8FWJ - chains K and L of the 24 polymer chains in the assembly; structure by electron microscopy, 2.70 A resolution.

Chain K (and L):
Protein: Circadian clock protein KaiC
Organism: Cereibacter sphaeroides
Notes: chain L of this document is another copy of the same molecule, construct and numbering; everything in this record applies to it too
UniProt: B9KWX8 (B9KWX8_CERSK); residues 1-566 here = UniProt positions 1-566
Chain sequence (568 residues; numbered -1 to 566; the number before each row is that of its first residue; numbers below 1 keep their minus sign (Gly-1 is residue -1)):
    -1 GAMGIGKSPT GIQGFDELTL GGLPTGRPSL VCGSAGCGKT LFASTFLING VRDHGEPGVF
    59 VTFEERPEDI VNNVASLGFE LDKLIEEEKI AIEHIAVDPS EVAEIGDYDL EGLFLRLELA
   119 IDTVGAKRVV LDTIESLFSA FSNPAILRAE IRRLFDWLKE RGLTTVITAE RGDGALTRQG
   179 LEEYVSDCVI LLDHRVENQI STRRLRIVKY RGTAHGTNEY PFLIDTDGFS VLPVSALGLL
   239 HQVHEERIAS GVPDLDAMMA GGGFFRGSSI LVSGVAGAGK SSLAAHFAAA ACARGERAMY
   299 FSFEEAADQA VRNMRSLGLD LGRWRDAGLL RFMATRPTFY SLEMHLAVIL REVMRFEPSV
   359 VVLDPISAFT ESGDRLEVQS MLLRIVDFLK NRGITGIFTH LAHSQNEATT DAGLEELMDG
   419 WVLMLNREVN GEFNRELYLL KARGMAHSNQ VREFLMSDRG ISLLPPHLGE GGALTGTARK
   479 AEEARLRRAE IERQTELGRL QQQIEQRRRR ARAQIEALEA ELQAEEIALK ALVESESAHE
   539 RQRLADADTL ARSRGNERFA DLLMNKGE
Not modelled in the structure: -1 to 1, 402-406, 559-566
Construct notes: expression tag (-1 to 0); engineered mutation Glu413 (Ser in B9KWX8), Glu414 (Ser in B9KWX8)
What the authors report for this chain:
  - mutagenesis - E62Q/E63Q: abolished catalytic activity on CI domain
  - mutagenesis - E302Q/E303Q: abolished catalytic activity on CII domain
  - mutagenesis - E62Q/E63Q: decreased binding to KaiBRS

How chain K and chain L interact:
Pairs across the interface (75; chain K residue first):
  Ala33(K) with Glu180(L); Val206(L)
  Gly34(K) with Lys207(L)
  Glu62(K) with Glu181(L)
  Glu63(K) with Arg209(L), salt bridge
  Arg64(K) with Asp154(L), salt bridge
  Asp67(K) with Arg25(L), salt bridge; Arg209(L), salt bridge
  Asn71(K) with Arg209(L), hydrogen bond
  Ser74(K) with Gly210(L); Thr211(L)
  Arg176(K) with Glu181(L), salt bridge
  His192(K) with Arg204(L); Thr215(L)
  Val194(K) with Arg204(L); Glu217(L)
  Asn196(K) with Leu374(L)
  Gln197(K) with Arg202(L); Asn216(L); Glu217(L), hydrogen bond (backbone-backbone); Pro219(L); Glu375(L)
  Ile198(K) with Asn216(L)
  Ser199(K) with Thr215(L), hydrogen bond (side chain-backbone); Asn216(L), hydrogen bond (backbone-side chain)
  Ala274(K) with Leu438(L)
  Gly275(K) with Lys439(L)
  Glu302(K) with Glu414(L); Leu415(L)
  Glu303(K) with Leu237(L); Arg441(L), salt bridge
  Ala304(K) with Leu237(L); His239(L)
  Asp306(K) with Val241(L)
  Gln307(K) with Val241(L); Lys388(L), hydrogen bond; Asp417(L), hydrogen bond; Arg441(L)
  Arg310(K) with Val241(L); His242(L); Phe263(L)
  Asn311(K) with Arg441(L); Gly442(L)
  Arg313(K) with Glu243(L), salt bridge
  Ser314(K) with Gly442(L); Met443(L)
  Ala332(K) with Leu237(L)
  Thr333(K) with Leu237(L)
  Arg334(K) with Leu235(L); Leu237(L); His239(L), hydrogen bond; Leu381(L); Asp385(L), salt bridge; Leu415(L)
  Thr336(K) with Val232(L), hydrogen bond (side chain-backbone); Ser233(L)
  Phe337(K) with Ser233(L); Leu235(L)
  Pro363(K) with Glu414(L)
  Ser365(K) with Glu414(L)
  Glu369(K) with Leu374(L); Gln377(L), hydrogen bond
  Leu399(K) with Glu414(L)
  His401(K) with Thr408(L), hydrogen bond
  Glu426(K) with Arg425(L), salt bridge
  Asn428(K) with Gly470(L)
  Gly429(K) with Gln448(L); Val449(L)
  Glu430(K) with Asn447(L); Gln448(L), hydrogen bond
  Phe431(K) with Tyr436(L), hydrophobic; Asn447(L), hydrogen bond (backbone-side chain); Val449(L), hydrophobic
  Ala479(K) with Glu468(L)
  Arg486(K) with Glu468(L), salt bridge
Also at the interface, not in a pair above, chain K (50 interface residues in all): Asn70, Ser98, Ser300, Phe301, Asn424, Asn432, Arg433
Also at the interface, not in a pair above, chain L (54 interface residues in all): Ala147, Lys157, Ser184, Gly236, Trp419, His445, Gly469, Ala471

Overview:
The interface between chain K and chain L involves 50 residues on one side and 54 on the other; the contacts
include 12 hydrogen bonds and 10 salt bridges. Polar contacts include Glu63(K)-Arg209(L), Arg64(K)-Asp154(L)
and Asp67(K)-Arg25(L). The paper reports that E62Q/E63Q of chain K abolish catalytic activity on CI domain;
E302Q/E303Q of chain K abolish catalytic activity on CII domain.
Both chains are Circadian clock protein KaiC (Cereibacter sphaeroides). Entry 8FWJ (Structure of dodecameric
KaiC-RS-S413E/S414E complexed with KaiB-RS solved by cryo-EM) was determined by electron microscopy (same
publication as 8DB3, 8DBA and 8FWI).
